PDB entry 7AZD | X-ray diffraction, 2.19 A resolution | chains A and D of the 4 polymer chains in the assembly

# Chain A (and D)
Molecule: Beta sliding clamp
Organism: Escherichia coli 2-427-07_S4_C3
Notes: chain D of this document is another copy of the same molecule, construct and numbering; everything in this record applies to it too
UniProtKB: A0A073FMV0 (A0A073FMV0_ECOLX); numbering as in UniProt (aligned over 1-366)
Amino-acid sequence (386 residues; each row starts with the number of its first residue; numbers below 1 keep their minus sign (Met-19 is residue -19)):
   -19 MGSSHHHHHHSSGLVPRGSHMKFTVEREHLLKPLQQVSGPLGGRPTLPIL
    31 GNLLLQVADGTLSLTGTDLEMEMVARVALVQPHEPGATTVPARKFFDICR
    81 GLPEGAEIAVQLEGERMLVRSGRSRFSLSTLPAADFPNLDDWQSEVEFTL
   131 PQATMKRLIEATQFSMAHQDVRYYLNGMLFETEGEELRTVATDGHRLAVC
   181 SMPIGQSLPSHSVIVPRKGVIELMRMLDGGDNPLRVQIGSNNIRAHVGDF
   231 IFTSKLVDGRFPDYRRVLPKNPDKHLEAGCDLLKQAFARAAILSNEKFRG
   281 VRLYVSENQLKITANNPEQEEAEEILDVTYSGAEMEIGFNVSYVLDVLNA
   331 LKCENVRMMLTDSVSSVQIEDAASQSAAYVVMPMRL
Not modelled in the structure: -19 to -1 (chain D: -19 to -2, 121, 208-211)
Differences from the reference sequence: initiating methionine (-19); expression tag (-18 to 0)

# How chain A and chain D interact
Residue-residue contacts (64; chain A residue first):
  Pro71(A) - Glu300(D)
  Lys74(A) - Ile272(D)
  Lys74(A) - Leu273(D)
  Lys74(A) - Glu300(D)  salt bridge
  Asp77(A) - Ile272(D)
  Ile78(A) - Ile272(D)
  Gly81(A) - Arg269(D)  hydrogen bond (backbone-side chain)
  Leu82(A) - Arg269(D)
  Pro83(A) - Arg269(D)
  Arg96(A) - Glu298(D)  hydrogen bond (side chain-backbone)
  Arg96(A) - Gln299(D)
  Arg103(A) - Gln289(D)
  Arg103(A) - Glu303(D)
  Arg103(A) - Glu304(D)
  Arg103(A) - Ile305(D)  hydrogen bond (backbone-backbone)
  Arg103(A) - Asp307(D)  salt bridge
  Ser104(A) - Arg269(D)
  Ser104(A) - Glu303(D)
  Ser104(A) - Glu304(D)  hydrogen bond
  Arg105(A) - Glu301(D)
  Arg105(A) - Ala302(D)
  Arg105(A) - Glu303(D)  hydrogen bond (backbone-backbone)
  Phe106(A) - Arg269(D)
  Phe106(A) - Glu301(D)
  Phe106(A) - Ala302(D)  hydrophobic
  Phe106(A) - Glu304(D)
  Ser107(A) - Leu273(D)
  Ser107(A) - Glu300(D)
  Ser107(A) - Glu301(D)  hydrogen bond (backbone-backbone)
  Leu108(A) - Leu273(D)  hydrophobic
  Leu108(A) - Glu300(D)
  Ser109(A) - Glu300(D)  hydrogen bond (backbone-side chain)
  Arg269(A) - Gly81(D)  hydrogen bond (side chain-backbone)
  Arg269(A) - Leu82(D)
  Arg269(A) - Pro83(D)
  Arg269(A) - Ser104(D)
  Arg269(A) - Phe106(D)
  Ile272(A) - Lys74(D)
  Ile272(A) - Asp77(D)
  Ile272(A) - Ile78(D)
  Leu273(A) - Lys74(D)
  Leu273(A) - Ser107(D)
  Leu273(A) - Leu108(D)  hydrophobic
  Gln289(A) - Arg103(D)  hydrogen bond
  Glu298(A) - Lys74(D)  salt bridge
  Glu298(A) - Arg96(D)
  Gln299(A) - Arg96(D)  hydrogen bond (backbone-side chain)
  Glu300(A) - Pro71(D)
  Glu300(A) - Lys74(D)  salt bridge
  Glu300(A) - Ser107(D)
  Glu300(A) - Leu108(D)
  Glu300(A) - Ser109(D)  hydrogen bond (side chain-backbone)
  Glu301(A) - Phe106(D)
  Glu301(A) - Ser107(D)  hydrogen bond (backbone-backbone)
  Ala302(A) - Arg105(D)
  Ala302(A) - Phe106(D)  hydrophobic
  Glu303(A) - Arg103(D)
  Glu303(A) - Ser104(D)
  Glu303(A) - Arg105(D)  hydrogen bond (backbone-backbone)
  Glu304(A) - Arg103(D)
  Glu304(A) - Ser104(D)  hydrogen bond
  Glu304(A) - Phe106(D)
  Ile305(A) - Arg103(D)  hydrogen bond (backbone-backbone)
  Asp307(A) - Arg103(D)  salt bridge
Interface residues without a listed pair, chain A (29 interface residues in all): Asn296
Interface residues without a listed pair, chain D (30 interface residues in all): Asn296, Leu306

# Overview
29 residues of chain A and 30 residues of chain D are in contact; the contacts include 15 hydrogen bonds and 5
salt bridges. Polar contacts include Lys74(A)-Glu300(D), Arg103(A)-Asp307(D) and Glu298(A)-Lys74(D).
Chain A and chain D are both Beta sliding clamp (Escherichia coli 2-427-07_S4_C3); the structure, DNA
polymerase sliding clamp from Escherichia coli with peptide 20 bound, was determined by X-ray diffraction,
deposited together with 7AZ5, 7AZ6, 7AZ8, 7AZC, 7AZE, 7AZF and 3 further entries.
